6JM9 - chains I and F of the 11 polymer chains in the assembly; structure by electron microscopy, 7.30 A resolution (low resolution: residue-level contacts below are approximate; hydrogen-bond / salt-bridge calls are withheld).

== Chain I ==
Molecule: DNA strand I
Organism: synthetic construct
Sequence (123 nucleotides; each row starts with the number of its first residue; numbers below 1 keep their minus sign (DC-63 is residue -63)):
   -63 CACCTGCAGA TTCTACCAAA AGTGTATTTG GAAACTGCTC CATCAAAAGG CATGTTCAGC
    -3 TGAATTCAGC TGAACATGCC TTTTGATGGA GCAGTTTCCA AATACACTTT TGGTAGAATC
    57 TGC

== Chain F ==
Molecule: Histone H4
Organism: Xenopus laevis
UniProt: P62799 (H4_XENLA); residues 16-102 here correspond to UniProt positions 17-103 (UniProt number = residue number + 1)
Amino-acid sequence (87 residues; numbered 16 to 102; the number before each row is that of its first residue):
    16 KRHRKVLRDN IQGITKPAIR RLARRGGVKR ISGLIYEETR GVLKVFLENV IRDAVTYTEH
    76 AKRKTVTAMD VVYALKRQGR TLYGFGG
Swiss-Prot annotation at these positions:
  - DNA-binding region: Lys16 to Lys20
  - modified residue: Lys16 (N6-(2-hydroxyisobutyryl)lysine), Lys20 (N6,N6,N6-trimethyllysine), Lys31 (N6-(2-hydroxyisobutyryl)lysine), Lys44 (N6-(2-hydroxyisobutyryl)lysine), Ser47 (Phosphoserine), Tyr51 (Phosphotyrosine), Lys59 (N6-(2-hydroxyisobutyryl)lysine), Lys77 (N6-(2-hydroxyisobutyryl)lysine), Lys79 (N6-(2-hydroxyisobutyryl)lysine), Tyr88 (Phosphotyrosine), Lys91 (N6-(2-hydroxyisobutyryl)lysine)
  - cross-link (Glycyl lysine isopeptide (Lys-Gly)): Lys31 (interchain with G-Cter in UFM1), Lys91 (interchain with G-Cter in ubiquitin)

== Chain I / chain F interface ==
Contacting residue pairs - 11 pairs, chain I then chain F:
  DT7(I) - Arg45(F)
  DT7(I) - Ile46(F)
  DT7(I) - Ser47(F)
  DT7(I) - Gly48(F)
  DG8(I) - Arg35(F)
  DG8(I) - Arg45(F)
  DG8(I) - Ile46(F)
  DG27(I) - Lys79(F)
  DC28(I) - Arg78(F)
  DC28(I) - Lys79(F)
  DC28(I) - Thr80(F)
Also at the interface, not in a pair above, chain I (7 interface residues in all): DC6, DA9, DA29
Also at the interface, not in a pair above, chain F (11 interface residues in all): Arg39, Lys44, Lys77

== Summary ==
7 residues of chain I face 11 of chain F across their interface. From UniProt: a DNA-binding region on chain
F.
Here chain I is DNA strand I (synthetic construct) and chain F is Histone H4 (Xenopus laevis). Entry 6JM9
(cryo-EM structure of DOT1L bound to unmodified nucleosome) was determined by electron microscopy.
